7TK3 - chains V and W of the 27 polymer chains in the assembly; structure by electron microscopy, 6.30 A resolution (low resolution: residue-level contacts below are approximate; hydrogen-bond / salt-bridge calls are withheld).

# Chain V
Protein: ATP synthase subunit d
Source organism: Saccharomyces cerevisiae
Reference sequence: P30902 (ATP7_YEAST); residues 1-173 here correspond to UniProt positions 2-174 (UniProt number = residue number + 1)
Sequence (173 residues; row label = number of the first residue in the row):
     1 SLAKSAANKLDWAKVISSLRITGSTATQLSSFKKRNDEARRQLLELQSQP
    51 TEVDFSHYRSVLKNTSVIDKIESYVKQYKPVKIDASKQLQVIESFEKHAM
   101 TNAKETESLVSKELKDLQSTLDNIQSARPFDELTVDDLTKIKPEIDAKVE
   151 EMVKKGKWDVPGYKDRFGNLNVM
Not modelled in the structure: 1-2
Curated features (UniProtKB/Swiss-Prot):
  - modified residue: S1 (N-acetylserine)

# Chain W
Protein: ATP synthase subunit f
Source organism: Saccharomyces cerevisiae
Reference sequence: Q06405 (ATPK_YEAST); residues 1-95 here correspond to UniProt positions 7-101 (UniProt number = residue number + 6)
Sequence (95 residues; numbered 1 to 95; the number before each row is that of its first residue):
     1 VSTLIPPKVVSSKNIGSAPNAKRIANVVHFYKSLPQGPAPAIKANTRLAR
    51 YKAKYFDGDNASGKPLWHFALGIIAFGYSMEYYFHLRHHKGAEEH
Not modelled in the structure: 86-95

# Interface between chain V and chain W
Pairs across the interface (15; chain V residue first):
  S30(V) with V1(W)
  K34(V) with V1(W)
  N102(V) with K8(W)
  A103(V) with K8(W)
  S126(V) with P35(W)
  A127(V) with L34(W)
  R128(V) with L34(W); P35(W); Q36(W)
  P129(V) with L34(W); Q36(W); G37(W)
  D131(V) with Q36(W)
  E132(V) with Q36(W); P38(W)
Interface residues without a listed pair, chain V (17 interface residues in all): T27, K33, T106, N123, F130, L133, T134
Interface residues without a listed pair, chain W (13 interface residues in all): S2, T3, L4, V10, F30, S33

# In short
The interface between chain V and chain W involves 17 residues on one side and 13 on the other.
Here chain V is ATP synthase subunit d and chain W is ATP synthase subunit f, both from Saccharomyces
cerevisiae. Entry 7TK3 (Yeast ATP synthase State 1binding(b) with 10 mM ATP backbone model) was determined by
electron microscopy (same publication as 7TJS, 7TJT, 7TJU, 7TJV, 7TJW, 7TJX and 30 further entries).
